PDB entry 2WLI | X-ray diffraction, 3.09 A resolution | chains A and B

Chain A:
Name: Potassium channel
Source organism: Magnetospirillum magnetotacticum
Chain sequence (301 residues; row label = number of the first residue in the row):
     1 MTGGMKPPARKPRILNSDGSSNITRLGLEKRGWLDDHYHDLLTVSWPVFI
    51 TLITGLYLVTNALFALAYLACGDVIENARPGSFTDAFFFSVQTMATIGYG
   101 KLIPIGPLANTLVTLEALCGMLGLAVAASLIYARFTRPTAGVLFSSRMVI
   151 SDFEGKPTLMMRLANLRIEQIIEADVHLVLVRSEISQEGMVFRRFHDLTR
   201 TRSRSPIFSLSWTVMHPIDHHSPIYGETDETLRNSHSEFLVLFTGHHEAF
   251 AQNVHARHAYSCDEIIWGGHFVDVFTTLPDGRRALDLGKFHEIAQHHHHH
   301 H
Disordered / not traced: 1-11, 29-33, 300-301
Ion coordination: K+ site 1: Thr96 (shared with Thr96(B) of chain B); K+ site 2: Thr96, Ile97 (shared with Thr96(B), Ile97(B) of chain B); K+ site 3: Gly98, Tyr99 (shared with Gly98(B), Tyr99(B) of chain B)

Chain B:
Name: Kirbac3.1 potassium channel
Source organism: Magnetospirillum magnetotacticum
Chain sequence (301 residues; numbered 1 to 301; the number before each row is that of its first residue):
     1 MTGGMKPPARKPRILNSDGSSNITRLGLEKRGWLDDHYHDLLTVSWPVFI
    51 TLITGLYLVTNALFALAYLACGDVIENARPGSFTDAFFFSVQTMATIGYG
   101 KLIPIGPLANTLVTLEALCGMLGLAVAASLIYARFTRPTAGVLFSSRMVI
   151 SDFEGKPTLMMRLANLRIEQIIEADVHLVLVRSEISQEGMVFRRFHDLTL
   201 TRSRSPIFSLSWTVMHPIDHHSPIYGETDETLRNSHSEFLVLFTGHHEAF
   251 AQNVHARHAYSCDEIIWGGHFVDVFTTLPDGRRALDLGKFHEIAQHHHHH
   301 H
Disordered / not traced: 1-22, 28-33, 185-192, 300-301
Ion coordination: K+ site 1: Thr96 (shared with Thr96(A) of chain A); K+ site 2: Thr96, Ile97 (shared with Thr96(A), Ile97(A) of chain A); K+ site 3: Gly98, Tyr99 (shared with Gly98(A), Tyr99(A) of chain A)

Chain A / chain B interface:
Contacting residue pairs - 76 pairs, chain A then chain B:
  Thr54(A) with Leu118(B)
  Tyr57(A) with Thr114(B)
  Leu58(A) with Thr114(B)
  Phe88(A) with Pro107(B); Asn110(B); Thr111(B); Thr114(B)
  Val91(A) with Thr114(B)
  Gln92(A) with Asn110(B)
  Ala95(A) with Thr96(B); Ala117(B), hydrophobic
  Thr96(A) with Thr96(B)
  Ile97(A) with Gln92(B); Thr93(B); Thr96(B); Ile97(B); Gly98(B), hydrogen bond (backbone-backbone); Val113(B), hydrophobic; Ala117(B), hydrophobic
  Gly98(A) with Gly98(B)
  Tyr99(A) with Phe89(B); Thr93(B), hydrogen bond; Gly98(B); Tyr99(B); Gly100(B); Leu102(B); Ile103(B), hydrophobic; Pro104(B); Val113(B)
  Lys101(A) with Ile103(B)
  Leu124(A) with Met121(B), hydrophobic
  Ala127(A) with Met121(B), hydrophobic
  Ala128(A) with Ala125(B), hydrophobic
  Ile131(A) with Ala125(B), hydrophobic; Val126(B), hydrophobic
  Tyr132(A) with Ser129(B); Tyr132(B)
  Phe135(A) with Tyr38(B); Val126(B), hydrophobic; Leu130(B), hydrophobic
  Thr136(A) with Tyr38(B), hydrogen bond
  Arg137(A) with Tyr38(B)
  Asn165(A) with Arg25(B), hydrogen bond (backbone-side chain)
  Arg167(A) with Arg25(B), hydrogen bond (backbone-side chain); Asp36(B), salt bridge; His39(B)
  Ile168(A) with Arg25(B)
  Glu169(A) with His39(B), salt bridge; Thr43(B)
  Ile172(A) with His255(B)
  Pro206(A) with Val179(B), hydrophobic; Phe195(B); Leu242(B), hydrophobic
  Ile207(A) with Leu240(B), hydrophobic; Arg257(B)
  Ser209(A) with Arg25(B), hydrogen bond (backbone-side chain)
  Leu210(A) with Arg25(B)
  His246(A) with His255(B)
  Glu248(A) with Arg257(B), salt bridge
  Ala249(A) with His39(B); Arg137(B), hydrogen bond (backbone-side chain)
  Phe250(A) with Tyr38(B), hydrophobic; His39(B); Arg137(B)
  Ala251(A) with Arg137(B)
  Arg283(A) with Ile23(B); Thr24(B), hydrogen bond (backbone-backbone)
  Ala284(A) with Ile23(B), hydrophobic; Thr24(B)
  Leu285(A) with Ile23(B); Thr24(B), hydrogen bond (backbone-backbone); Arg25(B); Leu26(B), hydrogen bond (backbone-backbone)
  Asp286(A) with Leu26(B)
  Leu287(A) with Leu26(B), hydrogen bond (backbone-backbone)
  Gly288(A) with Leu26(B)
Interface residues without a listed pair, chain A (48 interface residues in all): Ile50, Phe87, Gly123, Pro138, Leu166, Gln170, Arg202, Phe275
Interface residues without a listed pair, chain B (47 interface residues in all): Gly27, Leu41, Leu42, Gly106, Leu115, Leu122, Leu124, Arg194
The authors on this interface:
  - residue pairs: Arg167(A)-Asp36(B), Glu169(A)-His39(B)

Overview:
The interface between chain A and chain B involves 48 residues on one side and 47 on the other; the contacts
include 11 hydrogen bonds and 3 salt bridges. Polar contacts include Arg167(A)-Asp36(B), Glu169(A)-His39(B)
and Glu248(A)-Arg257(B). The paper describes contacts between Arg167(A) and Asp36(B) and Glu169(A) and
His39(B).
Chain A is Potassium channel and chain B is Kirbac3.1 potassium channel, both from Magnetospirillum
magnetotacticum; the structure, Potassium channel from magnetospirillum magnetotacticum, was determined by
X-ray diffraction together with 2WLL from the same study.
